PDB entry 6E8G | electron microscopy, 2.90 A resolution | chains Q and HA of the 72 polymer chains in the assembly

Chain Q (and HA):
Molecule: IST1 homolog
Organism: Homo sapiens
Notes: chain HA of this document is another copy of the same molecule, construct and numbering; everything in this record applies to it too
UniProt: P53990 (IST1_HUMAN), isoform P53990-4; numbering as in UniProt (aligned over 1-366)
Amino-acid sequence (366 residues; each row starts with the number of its first residue):
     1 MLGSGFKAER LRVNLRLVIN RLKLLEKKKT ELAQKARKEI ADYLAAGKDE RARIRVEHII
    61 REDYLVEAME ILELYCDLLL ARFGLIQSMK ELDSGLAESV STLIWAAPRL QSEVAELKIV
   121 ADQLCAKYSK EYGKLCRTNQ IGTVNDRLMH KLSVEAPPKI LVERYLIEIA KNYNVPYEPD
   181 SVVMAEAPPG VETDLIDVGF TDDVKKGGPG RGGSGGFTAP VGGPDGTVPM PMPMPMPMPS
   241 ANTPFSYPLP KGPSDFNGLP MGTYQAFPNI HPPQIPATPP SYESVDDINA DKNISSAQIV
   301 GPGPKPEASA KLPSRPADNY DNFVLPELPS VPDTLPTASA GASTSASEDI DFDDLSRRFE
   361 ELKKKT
Unresolved in the structure: 1-4, 134-142, 181-366
Curated features (UniProtKB/Swiss-Prot):
  - modified residue: S4 (Phosphoserine), Y43 (Phosphotyrosine)

Interface between chain Q and chain HA:
Pairs across the interface (23; chain Q residue first):
  I19(Q) with R51(HA)
  K23(Q) with Y43(HA); R51(HA)
  E73(Q) with R51(HA), salt bridge
  L74(Q) with E50(HA); R51(HA); I54(HA), hydrophobic
  D77(Q) with R51(HA), salt bridge; I54(HA); R55(HA); H58(HA), salt bridge
  L78(Q) with I54(HA), hydrophobic
  L80(Q) with H58(HA)
  A81(Q) with I54(HA), hydrophobic; E57(HA); H58(HA); R61(HA)
  R82(Q) with E57(HA), salt bridge; A156(HA)
  G84(Q) with V154(HA)
  L85(Q) with V154(HA); E155(HA); A156(HA)
Also at the interface, not in a pair above, chain Q (12 interface residues in all): S88

Overview:
12 residues of chain Q and 11 residues of chain HA are in contact; the contacts include 4 salt bridges. Polar
pairs include E73(Q)-R51(HA), D77(Q)-R51(HA) and D77(Q)-H58(HA).
Both chains are IST1 homolog (Homo sapiens). Entry 6E8G (CryoEM reconstruction of IST1-CHMP1B copolymer
filament bound to ssDNA at 2.9 Angstrom resolution) was determined by electron microscopy.
